PDB entry 1S3H | X-ray diffraction, 2.50 A resolution | chain A

# Chain A
Protein: transcarboxylase 5S subunit
Source organism: Propionibacterium freudenreichii subsp. shermanii
Notes: EC 2.1.3.1
Reference sequence: Q70AC7 (5S_PROFR); residues 2-505 here = UniProt positions 2-505
Chain sequence (539 residues; each row starts with the number of its first residue; numbers below 1 keep their minus sign (Met-10 is residue -10)):
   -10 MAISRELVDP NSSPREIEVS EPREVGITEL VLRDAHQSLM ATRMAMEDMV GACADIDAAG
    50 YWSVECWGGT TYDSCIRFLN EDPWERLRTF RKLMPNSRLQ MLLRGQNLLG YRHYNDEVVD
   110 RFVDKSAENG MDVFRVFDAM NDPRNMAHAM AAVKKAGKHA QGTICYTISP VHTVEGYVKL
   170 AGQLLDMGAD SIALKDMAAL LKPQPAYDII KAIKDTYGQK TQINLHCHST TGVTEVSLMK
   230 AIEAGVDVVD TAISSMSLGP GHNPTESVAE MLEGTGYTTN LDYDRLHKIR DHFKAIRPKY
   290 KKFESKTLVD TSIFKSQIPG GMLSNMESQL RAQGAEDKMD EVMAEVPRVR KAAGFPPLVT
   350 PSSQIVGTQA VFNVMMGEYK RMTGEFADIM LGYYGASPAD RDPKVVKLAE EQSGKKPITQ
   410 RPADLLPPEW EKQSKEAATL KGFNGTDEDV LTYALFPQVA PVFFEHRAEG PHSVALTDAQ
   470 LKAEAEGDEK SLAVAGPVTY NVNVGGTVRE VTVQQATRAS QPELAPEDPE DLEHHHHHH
Unresolved in the structure: -10 to 2, 475-528
Differences from the reference sequence: cloning artifact (-10 to 1, 506-528); engineered mutation Thr59 (Ala in Q70AC7); modified residue (184)
Modified residues: Lys184 (lysine nz-carboxylic acid; KCX)
Swiss-Prot annotation at these positions:
  - binding site (substrate): Arg22 to Gln26, Lys184
  - binding site (Co(2+)): Asp23, Lys184, His215, His217
  - modified residue: Lys184 (N6-carboxylysine)
Bound ions: Co2+: Asp23, Lys184, His215, His217
What the authors report for this chain:
  - contacts within the chain: Gln26-Thr59 (hydrogen bond)
  - mutagenesis - A59T, C154A: decreased catalytic activity
  - mutagenesis - K184A, K184E: abolished catalytic activity
  - catalytic residues: Lys184
  - interface hot spots (mutagenesis) - K229E, E232K: decreased binding to transcarboxylase 5S subunit (chain A)

# In short
The Co2+ site is built by Asp23, Lys184, His215 and His217. UniProt lists 6 substrate-binding residues and 4
Co2+-binding residues. From the paper: the catalytic residue Lys184; A59T and C154A reduce catalytic activity;
6 substitutions were tested in all.
Chain A is transcarboxylase 5S subunit (Propionibacterium freudenreichii subsp. shermanii); the structure,
Propionibacterium shermanii transcarboxylase 5S subunit A59T, was determined by X-ray diffraction together
with 1RQB, 1RQE, 1RQH, 1RR2 and 1U5J from the same study.
